Entry 6GO5 (X-ray diffraction, 2.35 A resolution); this record covers chains A and G of the 4 polymer chains in the assembly.

== Chain A ==
Protein: DNA nucleotidylexotransferase, DNA-directed DNA/RNA polymerase mu
Organism: Mus musculus
Notes: EC 2.7.7.31, 2.7.7.7
UniProt: chimeric construct of P09838, Q9JIW4: residues 132-377 from P09838 (TDT_MOUSE) positions 132-377 (same numbers); residues 378-407 from Q9JIW4 positions 363-392 (UniProt number = residue number - 15); residues 408-511 from P09838 (TDT_MOUSE) positions 407-510 (UniProt number = residue number - 1)
Chain sequence (401 residues; each row starts with the number of its first residue):
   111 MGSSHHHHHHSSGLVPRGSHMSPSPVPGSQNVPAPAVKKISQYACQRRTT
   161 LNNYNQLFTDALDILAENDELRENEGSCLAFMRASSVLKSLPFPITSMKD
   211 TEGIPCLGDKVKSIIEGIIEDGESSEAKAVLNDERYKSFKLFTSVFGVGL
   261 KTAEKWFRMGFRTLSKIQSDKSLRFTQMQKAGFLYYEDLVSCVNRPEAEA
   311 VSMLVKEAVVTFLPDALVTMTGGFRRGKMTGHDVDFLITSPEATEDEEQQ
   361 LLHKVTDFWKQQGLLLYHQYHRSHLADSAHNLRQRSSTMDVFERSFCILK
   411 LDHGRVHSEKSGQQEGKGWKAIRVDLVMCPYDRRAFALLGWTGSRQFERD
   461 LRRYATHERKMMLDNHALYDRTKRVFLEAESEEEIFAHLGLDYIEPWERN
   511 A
Disordered / not traced: 111-148, 354-356, 385-395, 418-423
Sequence notes: initiating methionine (111); expression tag (112-131); conflict Val401 (Ala386 in Q9JIW4)
Ion coordination: Na+: Thr253, Val255, Val258 (shared with 1 residue of chain F); Mg2+: Asp343, Asp345 (together with XC5)
Ligand contacts: XC5 (2'-deoxy-5'-O-[(S)-hydroxy{[(S)-hydroxy(phosphonooxy)phosphoryl]methyl}phosphoryl]cytidine): Gly332, Gly333, Phe334, Arg336, Lys338, Thr340, Gly341, His342, Asp343, Asp345, Gly450, Trp451, Thr452, Gly453, Ser454, Arg455, Glu458
UniProt features mapped onto this chain:
  - region: Val258 to Thr262 (Involved in DNA binding)
  - binding site (a 2'-deoxyribonucleoside 5'-triphosphate): Gly333 to Lys338, His342 to Asp345, Gly450, Trp451
  - binding site (Mg(2+)): Asp343, Asp345, Asp435
  - modified residue: Ser134 (Phosphoserine)

== Chain G ==
Molecule: 6-nt DNA strand
Sequence (6 nucleotides; numbered 1 to 6; the number before each row is that of its first residue):
     1 ACAGCG

== How chain A and chain G interact ==
Pairs across the interface (17; chain A residue first):
  Gln152(A) - DG4(G)  hydrogen bond to the phosphate
  Gln152(A) - DC5(G)  hydrogen bond to the phosphate
  Gly186(A) - DC2(G)  base contact
  Ser187(A) - DA1(G)  phosphate contact
  Ser187(A) - DC2(G)  sugar contact
  Ala190(A) - DC2(G)  base contact
  Phe191(A) - DC2(G)  sugar contact
  Pro215(A) - DG4(G)  phosphate contact
  Cys216(A) - DA3(G)  sugar contact
  Cys216(A) - DG4(G)  hydrogen bond to the phosphate
  Leu217(A) - DA3(G)  phosphate contact
  Leu217(A) - DG4(G)  phosphate contact
  Gly218(A) - DA3(G)  hydrogen bond to the phosphate
  Asp219(A) - DA3(G)  hydrogen bond to the phosphate
  Lys220(A) - DC2(G)  sugar contact
  Lys220(A) - DA3(G)  hydrogen bond to the phosphate
  Val221(A) - DA3(G)  hydrogen bond to the phosphate

== Overview ==
12 residues of chain A face 5 of chain G across their interface; the contacts include 7 hydrogen bonds. Among
the polar pairs are Gln152(A)-DG4(G), Gln152(A)-DC5(G) and Cys216(A)-DG4(G). Chain A binds compound XC5.
Here chain A is DNA nucleotidylexotransferase, DNA-directed DNA/RNA polymerase mu (Mus musculus) and chain G
is a 6-nt DNA strand. Entry 6GO5 (TdT chimera (Loop1 of pol mu) - Ternary complex with 1-nt gapped DNA
substrate) was determined by X-ray diffraction together with 6GO3, 6GO4, 6GO6 and 6GO7 from the same study.
